PDB entry 8SZG | electron microscopy, 3.60 A resolution | chains A and B of the 5 polymer chains in the assembly

== Chain A ==
Name: Extracellular calcium-sensing receptor
From: Homo sapiens
UniProtKB: P41180 (CASR_HUMAN); numbering as in UniProt (aligned over 19-894)
Sequence (1101 residues; row label = number of the first residue in the row):
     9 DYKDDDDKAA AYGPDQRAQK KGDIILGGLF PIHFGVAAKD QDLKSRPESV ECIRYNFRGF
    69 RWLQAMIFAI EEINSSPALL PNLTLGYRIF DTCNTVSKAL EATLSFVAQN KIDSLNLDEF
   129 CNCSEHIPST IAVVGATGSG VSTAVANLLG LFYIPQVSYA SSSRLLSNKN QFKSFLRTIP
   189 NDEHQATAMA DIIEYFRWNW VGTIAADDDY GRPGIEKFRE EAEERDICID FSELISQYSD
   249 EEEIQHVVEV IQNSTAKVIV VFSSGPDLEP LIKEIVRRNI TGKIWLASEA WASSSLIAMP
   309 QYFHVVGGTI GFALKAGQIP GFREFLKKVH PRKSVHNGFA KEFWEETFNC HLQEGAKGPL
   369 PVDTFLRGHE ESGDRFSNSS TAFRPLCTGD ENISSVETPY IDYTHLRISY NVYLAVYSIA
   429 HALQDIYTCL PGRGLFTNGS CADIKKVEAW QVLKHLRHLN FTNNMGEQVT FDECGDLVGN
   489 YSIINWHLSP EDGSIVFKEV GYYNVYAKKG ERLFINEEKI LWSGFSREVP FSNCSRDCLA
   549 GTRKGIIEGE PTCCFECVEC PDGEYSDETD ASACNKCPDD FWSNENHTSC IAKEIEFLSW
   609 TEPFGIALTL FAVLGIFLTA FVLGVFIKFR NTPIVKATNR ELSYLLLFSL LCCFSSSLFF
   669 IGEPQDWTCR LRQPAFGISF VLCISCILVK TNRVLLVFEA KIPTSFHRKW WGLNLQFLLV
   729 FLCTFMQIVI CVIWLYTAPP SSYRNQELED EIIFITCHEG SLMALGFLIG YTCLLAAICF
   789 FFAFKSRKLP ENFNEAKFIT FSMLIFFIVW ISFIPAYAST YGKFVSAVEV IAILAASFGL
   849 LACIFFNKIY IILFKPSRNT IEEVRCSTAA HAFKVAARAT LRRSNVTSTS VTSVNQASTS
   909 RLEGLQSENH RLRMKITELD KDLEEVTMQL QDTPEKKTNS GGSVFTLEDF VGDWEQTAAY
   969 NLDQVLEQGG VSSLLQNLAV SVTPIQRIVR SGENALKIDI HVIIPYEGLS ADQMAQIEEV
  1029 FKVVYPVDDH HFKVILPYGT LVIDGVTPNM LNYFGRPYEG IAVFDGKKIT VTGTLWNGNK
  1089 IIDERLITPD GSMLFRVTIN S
Unresolved in the structure: 9-19, 121-133, 363-390, 891-1109
Differences from the reference sequence: expression tag (9-18, 895-1109)
Cystine bridges: Cys60-Cys101, Cys236-Cys561, Cys358-Cys395, Cys437-Cys449, Cys542-Cys562, Cys546-Cys565, Cys568-Cys582, Cys585-Cys598, Cys677-Cys765
Covalently attached groups: N-acetylglucosamine (NAG) linked to Asn287, Asn468, Asn488, Asn541
Ion coordination: Ca2+ site 1 near Leu88 (its only coordinating residue here); Ca2+ site 2: Asp234 (shared with Gly557(B) of chain B); Ca2+ site 3 near Gly557 (its only coordinating residue here)
Small-molecule neighbours:
  - spermine (SPM), molecule 1: Asp238, Phe239, Ser240, Asn261
  - spermine (SPM), molecule 2: Glu757, Thr828, Tyr829, Phe832
  - tryptophan (TRP): Arg66, Trp70, Thr145, Gly146, Ser147, Ala168, Ser169, Ser170, Tyr218, Glu297, Ala298
  - YP4 (N-[(1R)-1-(naphthalen-1-yl)ethyl]-3-[3-(trifluoromethyl)phenyl]propan-1-amine): Gln681, Phe684, Gly685, Ile777, Thr780, Phe814, Trp818, Ile819, Phe821, Ile822, Tyr825, Glu837
Curated features (UniProtKB/Swiss-Prot):
  - region: Phe637 to Arg648 (Intracellular loop 1 (ICL1)), Thr699 to Asn722 (Intracellular loop 2 (ICL2)), Phe790 to Lys805 (Intracellular loop 3 (ICL3)), Arg890 to Val894 (Arginine-rich retention motif)
  - binding site (phosphate): Arg66 to Trp70, Arg415 to Ser417
  - binding site (Ca(2+)): Ile81, Ser84, Leu87, Leu88, Thr100, Thr145, Ser170, Pro188, Asp190, Glu231, Asp234, Glu297, Tyr489, Gly557
  - binding site (L-tryptophan): Ser147, Ala168, Ser170, Glu297
  - binding site (spermine): Asp238, Ser240
  - site: Cys482 (Important for ability of agonist AMG 416 to activate G-protein-coupled receptor activity)
  - modified residue: Thr888 (Phosphothreonine), Ser892 (Phosphoserine)
  - glycosylation (N-linked (GlcNAc...) asparagine): Asn90, Asn130, Asn261, Asn287, Asn386, Asn400, Asn446, Asn468, Asn488, Asn541, Asn594
  - natural variant: Gly21 (G21R: In HHC1), Gln27 (Q27R: Found in a patient with primary hyperparathyroidism detected at adulthood), Lys29 (K29E: In HYPOC1), Pro39 (P39A: In HHC1), Phe42 (F42S: In HHC1), Lys47 (K47N: In HYPOC1), Ser53 (S53P: In HHC1), Pro55 (P55L: In HHC1), Arg62 (R62M: In HHC1), Arg66 (R66C: In HHC1; R66H: In HHC1), Ile81 (I81M: In HHC1), Thr100 (T100I: In NSHPT), 84 further natural variant entries in UniProt
  - mutagenesis: Lys29 (K29A/N/E/D: Increased calcium sensitivity; K29R: Does not affect calcium sensitivity), Leu51 (L51A: Decreased calcium-induced G-protein-coupled receptor activity), Arg69 (R69E: Abolishes G-protein coupled receptor signaling pathway), Trp70 (W70A: Abolished calcium-induced G-protein-coupled receptor activity), Asn102 (N102I: Abolishes G-protein coupled receptor activity), Thr145 (T145A: Abolished calcium-induced G-protein-coupled receptor activity; T145I: Reduced calcium-induced G-protein-coupled receptor activity), Ser147 (S147A: Abolished calcium-induced G-protein-coupled receptor activity), Ser170 (S170A: Abolished calcium-induced G-protein-coupled receptor activity; S170K: Reduced calcium-induced G-protein-coupled receptor activity), Asp190 (D190A: Reduced calcium-induced G-protein-coupled receptor activity; D190K: Reduced calcium-induced G-protein-coupled receptor activity), Gln193 (Q193A: Reduced calcium-induced G-protein-coupled receptor activity), Asp216 (D216A: Strongly reduced calcium-induced G-protein-coupled receptor activity), Tyr218 (Y218A: Abolished calcium-induced G-protein-coupled receptor activity; Y218S: Abolished calcium-induced G-protein-coupled receptor activity), 34 further mutagenesis entries in UniProt

== Chain B ==
Name: Extracellular calcium-sensing receptor
From: Homo sapiens
UniProtKB: P41180 (CASR_HUMAN); residues 19-894 here = UniProt positions 19-894
Sequence (959 residues; row label = number of the first residue in the row; numbers below 1 keep their minus sign (Trp-13 is residue -13)):
   -13 WSHPQFEKGG GSGGGSGGSA WSHPQFEKGS AAAYGPDQRA QKKGDIILGG LFPIHFGVAA
    47 KDQDLKSRPE SVECIRYNFR GFRWLQAMIF AIEEINSSPA LLPNLTLGYR IFDTCNTVSK
   107 ALEATLSFVA QNKIDSLNLD EFCNCSEHIP STIAVVGATG SGVSTAVANL LGLFYIPQVS
   167 YASSSRLLSN KNQFKSFLRT IPNDEHQATA MADIIEYFRW NWVGTIAADD DYGRPGIEKF
   227 REEAEERDIC IDFSELISQY SDEEEIQHVV EVIQNSTAKV IVVFSSGPDL EPLIKEIVRR
   287 NITGKIWLAS EAWASSSLIA MPQYFHVVGG TIGFALKAGQ IPGFREFLKK VHPRKSVHNG
   347 FAKEFWEETF NCHLQEGAKG PLPVDTFLRG HEESGDRFSN SSTAFRPLCT GDENISSVET
   407 PYIDYTHLRI SYNVYLAVYS IAHALQDIYT CLPGRGLFTN GSCADIKKVE AWQVLKHLRH
   467 LNFTNNMGEQ VTFDECGDLV GNYSIINWHL SPEDGSIVFK EVGYYNVYAK KGERLFINEE
   527 KILWSGFSRE VPFSNCSRDC LAGTRKGIIE GEPTCCFECV ECPDGEYSDE TDASACNKCP
   587 DDFWSNENHT SCIAKEIEFL SWTEPFGIAL TLFAVLGIFL TAFVLGVFIK FRNTPIVKAT
   647 NRELSYLLLF SLLCCFSSSL FFIGEPQDWT CRLRQPAFGI SFVLCISCIL VKTNRVLLVF
   707 EAKIPTSFHR KWWGLNLQFL LVFLCTFMQI VICVIWLYTA PPSSYRNQEL EDEIIFITCH
   767 EGSLMALGFL IGYTCLLAAI CFFFAFKSRK LPENFNEAKF ITFSMLIFFI VWISFIPAYA
   827 STYGKFVSAV EVIAILAASF GLLACIFFNK IYIILFKPSR NTIEEVRCST AAHAFKVAAR
   887 ATLRRSNVTG SSTNNNEEEK SRLLEKENRE LEKIIAEKEE RVSELRHQLQ SRQQLKKTN
Unresolved in the structure: -13 to 19, 121-133, 363-391, 708-721, 872-945
Differences from the reference sequence: expression tag (-13 to 18, 895-945)
Cystine bridges: Cys60-Cys101, Cys236-Cys561, Cys358-Cys395, Cys437-Cys449, Cys542-Cys562, Cys546-Cys565, Cys568-Cys582, Cys585-Cys598, Cys677-Cys765
Covalently attached groups: N-acetylglucosamine (NAG) linked to Asn468, Asn488, Asn541
Ion coordination: Ca2+: Gly557 (shared with Asp234(A) of chain A)
Small-molecule neighbours:
  - spermine (SPM), molecule 1: Arg227, Glu228, Glu231
  - spermine (SPM), molecule 2: Leu756, Glu757, Ile760
  - tryptophan (TRP): Arg66, Thr145, Gly146, Ser147, Ala168, Ser169, Ser170, Tyr218, Glu297, Ala298, Ile416
  - YP4 (N-[(1R)-1-(naphthalen-1-yl)ethyl]-3-[3-(trifluoromethyl)phenyl]propan-1-amine): Gln681, Phe684, Gly685, Leu770, Leu773, Leu776, Ile777, Thr780, Trp818, Phe821, Tyr825, Glu837, Ile841
Curated features (UniProtKB/Swiss-Prot):
  - region: Phe637 to Arg648 (Intracellular loop 1 (ICL1)), Thr699 to Asn722 (Intracellular loop 2 (ICL2)), Phe790 to Lys805 (Intracellular loop 3 (ICL3)), Arg890 to Val894 (Arginine-rich retention motif)
  - binding site (phosphate): Arg66 to Trp70, Arg415 to Ser417
  - binding site (Ca(2+)): Ile81, Ser84, Leu87, Leu88, Thr100, Thr145, Ser170, Pro188, Asp190, Glu231, Asp234, Glu297, Tyr489, Gly557
  - binding site (L-tryptophan): Ser147, Ala168, Ser170, Glu297
  - binding site (spermine): Asp238, Ser240
  - site: Cys482 (Important for ability of agonist AMG 416 to activate G-protein-coupled receptor activity)
  - modified residue: Thr888 (Phosphothreonine), Ser892 (Phosphoserine)
  - glycosylation (N-linked (GlcNAc...) asparagine): Asn90, Asn130, Asn261, Asn287, Asn386, Asn400, Asn446, Asn468, Asn488, Asn541, Asn594
  - natural variant: Gly21 (G21R: In HHC1), Gln27 (Q27R: Found in a patient with primary hyperparathyroidism detected at adulthood), Lys29 (K29E: In HYPOC1), Pro39 (P39A: In HHC1), Phe42 (F42S: In HHC1), Lys47 (K47N: In HYPOC1), Ser53 (S53P: In HHC1), Pro55 (P55L: In HHC1), Arg62 (R62M: In HHC1), Arg66 (R66C: In HHC1; R66H: In HHC1), Ile81 (I81M: In HHC1), Thr100 (T100I: In NSHPT), 84 further natural variant entries in UniProt
  - mutagenesis: Lys29 (K29A/N/E/D: Increased calcium sensitivity; K29R: Does not affect calcium sensitivity), Leu51 (L51A: Decreased calcium-induced G-protein-coupled receptor activity), Arg69 (R69E: Abolishes G-protein coupled receptor signaling pathway), Trp70 (W70A: Abolished calcium-induced G-protein-coupled receptor activity), Asn102 (N102I: Abolishes G-protein coupled receptor activity), Thr145 (T145A: Abolished calcium-induced G-protein-coupled receptor activity; T145I: Reduced calcium-induced G-protein-coupled receptor activity), Ser147 (S147A: Abolished calcium-induced G-protein-coupled receptor activity), Ser170 (S170A: Abolished calcium-induced G-protein-coupled receptor activity; S170K: Reduced calcium-induced G-protein-coupled receptor activity), Asp190 (D190A: Reduced calcium-induced G-protein-coupled receptor activity; D190K: Reduced calcium-induced G-protein-coupled receptor activity), Gln193 (Q193A: Reduced calcium-induced G-protein-coupled receptor activity), Asp216 (D216A: Strongly reduced calcium-induced G-protein-coupled receptor activity), Tyr218 (Y218A: Abolished calcium-induced G-protein-coupled receptor activity; Y218S: Abolished calcium-induced G-protein-coupled receptor activity), 34 further mutagenesis entries in UniProt

== Interface between chain A and chain B ==
Pairs across the interface (77; chain A residue first):
  Asp50(A) with Lys462(B)
  Leu51(A) with Phe444(B); Trp458(B); Leu461(B), hydrophobic; Lys462(B)
  Lys52(A) with Leu443(B); Thr445(B), hydrogen bond (backbone-side chain)
  Ser53(A) with Thr445(B), hydrogen bond; Trp458(B)
  Arg54(A) with Glu456(B), salt bridge
  Pro55(A) with Tyr161(B), hydrophobic
  Val104(A) with Asn155(B)
  Ser105(A) with Leu159(B)
  Leu108(A) with Asn155(B); Leu159(B), hydrophobic
  Glu109(A) with Leu159(B)
  Asn155(A) with Val104(B); Leu108(B); Ala152(B)
  Leu156(A) with Leu108(B), hydrophobic
  Leu159(A) with Ser105(B); Leu108(B), hydrophobic; Glu109(B)
  Tyr161(A) with Pro55(B), hydrophobic
  Arg172(A) with Asp215(B), salt bridge
  Leu173(A) with Arg220(B)
  Asn178(A) with Tyr246(B)
  Gln179(A) with Val104(B)
  Asp215(A) with Arg172(B), salt bridge
  Arg220(A) with Leu173(B)
  Glu224(A) with Glu224(B)
  Arg227(A) with Glu224(B), salt bridge; Arg227(B)
  Leu443(A) with Lys52(B)
  Phe444(A) with Leu51(B); Lys52(B)
  Thr445(A) with Lys52(B), hydrogen bond (backbone-backbone)
  Glu456(A) with Arg54(B), salt bridge
  Trp458(A) with Ser53(B); Arg54(B)
  Leu461(A) with Leu51(B), hydrophobic
  Lys462(A) with Asp50(B), salt bridge; Leu51(B)
  Arg465(A) with Leu51(B)
  Arg551(A) with Arg551(B)
  Lys552(A) with Ile554(B); Glu556(B), salt bridge
  Gly553(A) with Ile554(B)
  Ile554(A) with Lys552(B); Gly553(B); Ile554(B), hydrophobic; Ser580(B), hydrogen bond (backbone-side chain)
  Glu556(A) with Lys552(B), salt bridge; Ser580(B)
  Gly557(A) with Asp234(B)
  Thr560(A) with Glu558(B); Pro559(B); Thr560(B), hydrogen bond (side chain-backbone)
  Pro569(A) with Pro569(B), hydrophobic
  Ser580(A) with Ile554(B), hydrogen bond (side chain-backbone); Glu556(B)
  Phe809(A) with Phe809(B), hydrophobic
  Ile816(A) with Val817(B), hydrophobic
  Ser820(A) with Ser820(B), hydrogen bond; Ala824(B)
  Phe821(A) with Pro823(B), hydrophobic; Ala824(B)
  Pro823(A) with Thr828(B); Phe832(B), hydrophobic; Val836(B), hydrophobic
  Ala824(A) with Ala824(B); Ser827(B)
  Ser827(A) with Thr828(B), hydrogen bond; Phe832(B)
  Thr828(A) with Ser827(B), hydrogen bond (side chain-backbone); Thr828(B); Tyr829(B)
Also at the interface, not in a pair above, chain A (60 interface residues in all): Gln49, Leu112, Glu231, Asp234, Ile237, Leu242, Tyr246, Glu558, Asp578, Leu812, Ile813, Ile819, Phe832
Also at the interface, not in a pair above, chain B (63 interface residues in all): Gln49, Leu112, Leu156, Asn178, Gln179, Glu231, Asp238, Leu242, Arg465, Gly557, Asp578, Ile813, Ile816, Ile839

== Summary ==
60 residues of chain A and 63 residues of chain B are in contact; the contacts include 9 hydrogen bonds and 8
salt bridges. Polar contacts include Arg54(A)-Glu456(B), Arg172(A)-Asp215(B) and Asp215(A)-Arg172(B). One
spermine molecule is bound between chain A and chain B.
Chain A is Extracellular calcium-sensing receptor and chain B is Extracellular calcium-sensing receptor, both
from Homo sapiens; the structure, Cryo-EM structure of cinacalcet-bound human calcium-sensing receptor CaSR-Gq
complex in lipid nanodiscs, was determined by electron microscopy (same publication as 8SZF, 8SZH and 8SZI).
